Entry 2ERG (X-ray diffraction, 3.15 A resolution); this record covers chains D and B of the 4 polymer chains in the assembly.

# Chain D
Molecule: 15-nt DNA strand
Sequence (15 nucleotides; each row starts with the number of its first residue):
    16 TTGCCGGTACCGGCA

# Chain B
Protein: Regulatory protein LEU3
Organism: Saccharomyces cerevisiae
Reference sequence: P08638 (LEUR_YEAST); residue numbers follow UniProt; this construct covers 32-103
Amino-acid sequence (72 residues; row label = number of the first residue in the row):
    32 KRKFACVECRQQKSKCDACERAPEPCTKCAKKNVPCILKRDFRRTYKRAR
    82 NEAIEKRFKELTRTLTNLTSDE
Unresolved in the structure: 32-34, 100-103
Differences from the reference sequence: engineered mutation Cys50 (His in P08638)
Ion coordination: Zn2+ site 1: Cys37, Cys57, Cys60, Cys67; Zn2+ site 2: Cys37, Cys40, Cys47, Cys57
UniProt features mapped onto this chain:
  - DNA-binding region: Cys37 to Cys67 (Zn(2)-C6 fungal-type)

# Chain D / chain B interface
Pairs across the interface (11):
  DT17(D) - Arg71(B)  phosphate contact
  DT17(D) - Arg74(B)  salt bridge to the phosphate
  DG18(D) - Phe35(B)  phosphate contact
  DG18(D) - Ala36(B)  hydrogen bond to the phosphate
  DG18(D) - Arg41(B)  salt bridge to the phosphate
  DC19(D) - Lys44(B)  base contact
  DC19(D) - Lys46(B)  phosphate contact
  DC19(D) - Cys47(B)  hydrogen bond to the phosphate
  DC20(D) - Lys44(B)  hydrogen bond to the base
  DC20(D) - Lys46(B)  phosphate contact
  DA24(D) - Arg79(B)  hydrogen bond to the phosphate
Also at the interface, not in a pair above, chain D (6 interface residues in all): DC25
Also at the interface, not in a pair above, chain B (10 interface residues in all): Ser45

# In short
6 residues of chain D and 10 residues of chain B are in contact; the contacts include 4 hydrogen bonds and 2
salt bridges. Polar contacts include DC20(D)-Lys44(B), DG18(D)-Ala36(B) and DC19(D)-Cys47(B). The Zn2+ site 1
is built by Cys37(B), Cys57(B), Cys60(B) and Cys67(B).
Chain D is a 15-nt DNA strand and chain B is Regulatory protein LEU3 (Saccharomyces cerevisiae); the
structure, Crystal Structure of Leu3 DNA-binding domain with a single H50C mutation complexed with a 15mer DNA
..., was determined by X-ray diffraction together with 2ER8 and 2ERE from the same study.
